PDB entry 6OP0 | X-ray diffraction, 2.55 A resolution | chains B and C of the 3 polymer chains in the assembly

Chain B (and C):
Name: Tumor necrosis factor
From: Homo sapiens
Notes: chain C of this document is another copy of the same molecule, construct and numbering; everything in this record applies to it too
UniProt: P01375 (TNFA_HUMAN); residues 1-157 here correspond to UniProt positions 77-233 (UniProt number = residue number + 76)
Sequence (158 residues; row label = number of the first residue in the row; numbering starts at 0):
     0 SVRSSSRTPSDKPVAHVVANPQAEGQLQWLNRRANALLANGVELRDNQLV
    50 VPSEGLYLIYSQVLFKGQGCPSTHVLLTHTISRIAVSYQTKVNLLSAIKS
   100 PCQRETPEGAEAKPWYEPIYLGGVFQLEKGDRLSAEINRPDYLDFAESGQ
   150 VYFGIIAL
Disordered / not traced: 0-6, 71-72, 102-109 (chain C: 0-10, 20-22, 31-39, 86-87, 102-111, 144-147)
Sequence notes: expression tag (0)
Disulfides: Cys69-Cys101
Ligand contacts: A7A ((R)-{1-[(2,5-dimethylphenyl)methyl]-6-(1-methyl-1H-pyrazol-4-yl)-1H-benzimidazol-2-yl}(pyridin-4-yl)methanol): Leu57, Ile58, Tyr59, Tyr119, Gly121, Gly122, Leu157
Curated features (UniProtKB/Swiss-Prot):
  - glycosylation: Ser4 (O-linked (GalNAc...) serine)
Reported in the primary citation:
  - mutagenesis - L57F: unchanged signaling (HEK assay)

Interface between chain B and chain C:
Contacting residue pairs (40):
  Ser9(B) with Leu157(C), hydrogen bond (side chain-backbone)
  Lys11(B) with Leu157(C), hydrogen bond (side chain-backbone)
  Val13(B) with Leu55(C), hydrophobic; Leu157(C), hydrophobic
  Ala14(B) with Val123(C)
  His15(B) with Val123(C); Phe124(C)
  Asn34(B) with Arg82(C), hydrogen bond; Leu93(C); Phe124(C)
  Leu36(B) with Leu55(C), hydrophobic; Gln125(C)
  Tyr59(B) with Gly121(C); Gly122(C); Val123(C), hydrogen bond (side chain-backbone)
  Gln61(B) with Ser95(C), hydrogen bond (side chain-backbone); Ala96(C); Tyr119(C); Leu120(C)
  Leu63(B) with Ile97(C)
  Pro113(B) with His73(C), hydrogen bond (backbone-side chain)
  Trp114(B) with Ser99(C)
  Tyr115(B) with Leu75(C), hydrophobic; Ile97(C); Ser99(C), hydrogen bond (backbone-side chain)
  Pro117(B) with Ile97(C); Lys98(C)
  Tyr119(B) with Tyr119(C); Gly121(C), hydrogen bond (side chain-backbone)
  Glu146(B) with Asn92(C), hydrogen bond
  Ser147(B) with Asn92(C), hydrogen bond (backbone-side chain); Ser95(C)
  Gly148(B) with Leu93(C); Leu94(C); Ser95(C), hydrogen bond (backbone-backbone)
  Gln149(B) with Ser95(C)
  Tyr151(B) with Leu94(C); Gly121(C)
  Ile155(B) with Leu57(C), hydrophobic; Val123(C), hydrophobic
Other interface residues (no listed pair), chain B (25 interface residues in all): Asn39, Leu57, Lys112, Ile154
Other interface residues (no listed pair), chain C (22 interface residues in all): Val91

Overview:
25 residues of chain B and 22 residues of chain C are in contact; the contacts include 11 hydrogen bonds.
Polar pairs include Ser9(B)-Leu157(C), Lys11(B)-Leu157(C) and Asn34(B)-Arg82(C). Chain B binds compound A7A.
From the paper: L57F of chain B leaves signaling (HEK assay) unchanged.
Both chains are Tumor necrosis factor (Homo sapiens). Entry 6OP0 (Asymmetric hTNF-alpha) was determined by
X-ray diffraction, deposited together with 6OOY and 6OOZ.
